2H8F - chains A and C of the 4 polymer chains in the assembly; structure by X-ray diffraction, 1.30 A resolution.

Chain A (and C):
Protein: Hemoglobin alpha subunit
Organism: Trematomus bernacchii
Notes: chain C of this document is another copy of the same molecule, construct and numbering; everything in this record applies to it too
UniProt: P80043 (HBA_PAGBE); numbering as in UniProt (aligned over 1-142)
Sequence (143 residues; each row starts with the number of its first residue; numbering starts at 0):
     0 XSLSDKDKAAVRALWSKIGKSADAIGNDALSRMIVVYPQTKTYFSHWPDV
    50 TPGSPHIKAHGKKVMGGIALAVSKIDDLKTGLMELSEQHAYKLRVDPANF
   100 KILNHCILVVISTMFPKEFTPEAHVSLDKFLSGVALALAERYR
Modified positions: ACE (acetyl group) at position 0
Bound ions: heme Fe near His88 (its only coordinating residue here)
Ligand contacts: heme (HEM): Met32, Thr39, Tyr42, Phe43, His45, Trp46, His59, Lys62, Val63, Gly66, Ile67, Leu84, Gln87, His88, Leu92, Val94, Asn98, Phe99, Leu102, Asn103, Ile106, Leu137
UniProt features mapped onto this chain:
  - binding site (O2): His59
  - binding site (heme b): His88
  - modified residue: Ser1 (N-acetylserine)

Chain A / chain C interface:
Pairs across the interface - 14 pairs, chain A then chain C:
  ACE_0(A) - Leu135(C)
  ACE_0(A) - Glu139(C)
  Ser1(A) - Lys78(C)  hydrogen bond
  Ser1(A) - Glu139(C)  hydrogen bond
  Lys78(A) - Ser1(C)  hydrogen bond
  Val124(A) - Arg142(C)
  Asp127(A) - Arg142(C)  salt bridge
  Lys128(A) - Arg142(C)  hydrogen bond (side chain-backbone)
  Leu135(A) - Leu135(C)  hydrophobic
  Glu139(A) - ACE_0(C)
  Glu139(A) - Ser1(C)  hydrogen bond
  Arg142(A) - Val124(C)
  Arg142(A) - Asp127(C)  salt bridge
  Arg142(A) - Lys128(C)  hydrogen bond (backbone-side chain)
Interface residues without a listed pair, chain A (10 interface residues in all): Ser131
Interface residues without a listed pair, chain C (10 interface residues in all): Ser131

Summary:
Chain A and chain C each contribute 10 residues to their interface, with 6 hydrogen bonds and 2 salt bridges.
Among the polar pairs are Asp127(A)-Arg142(C), Ser1(A)-Lys78(C) and Ser1(A)-Glu139(C). Bound to chain A: heme.
Chain A and chain C are both Hemoglobin alpha subunit (Trematomus bernacchii); the structure, Crystal
structure of deoxy hemoglobin from Trematomus bernacchii at pH 6.2, was determined by X-ray diffraction
together with 2H8D from the same study.
